8DUW - chains A and B of the 10 polymer chains in the assembly; structure by electron microscopy, 3.20 A resolution.

[Chain A (and B)]
Protein: Heterogeneous nuclear ribonucleoproteins A2/B1
Organism: Homo sapiens
Notes: fragment: lcd; chain B of this document is another copy of the same molecule, construct and numbering; everything in this record applies to it too
Reference sequence: P22626 (ROA2_HUMAN); residues 181-341 here correspond to UniProt positions 193-353 (UniProt number = residue number + 12)
Chain sequence (161 residues; row label = number of the first residue in the row):
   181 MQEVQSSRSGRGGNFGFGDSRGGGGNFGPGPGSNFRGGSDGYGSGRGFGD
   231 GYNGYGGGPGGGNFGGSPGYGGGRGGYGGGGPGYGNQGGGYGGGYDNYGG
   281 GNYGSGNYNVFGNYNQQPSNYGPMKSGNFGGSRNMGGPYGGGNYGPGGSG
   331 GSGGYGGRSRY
Not modelled in the structure: 181-262, 317-341
Differences from the reference sequence: variant Val290 (Asp302 in P22626)
Curated features (UniProtKB/Swiss-Prot):
  - region: Gln296 to Tyr335 (Nuclear targeting sequence)
  - modified residue: Ser189 (Phosphoserine), Arg191 (Asymmetric dimethylarginine), Ser200 (Phosphoserine), Arg201 (Asymmetric dimethylarginine), Ser213 (Phosphoserine), Arg216 (Omega-N-methylarginine), Ser219 (Phosphoserine), Ser224 (Phosphoserine), Arg226 (Omega-N-methylarginine), Ser247 (Phosphoserine), Arg254 (Asymmetric dimethylarginine), Ser312 (Phosphoserine), Arg313 (Omega-N-methylarginine), Tyr319 (Phosphotyrosine), Ser329 (Phosphoserine), Ser332 (Phosphoserine), Tyr335 (Phosphotyrosine), Arg338 (Omega-N-methylarginine)
From the paper describing this entry:
  - self-association interface (contacts with another copy of this molecule): Tyr294 to Pro303
  - conformationally variable residues: Gly292, Arg313

[Chain A / chain B interface]
Residue-residue contacts - 12 pairs, chain A then chain B:
  Tyr294(A) - Asn300(B)  hydrogen bond (backbone-side chain)
  Gln296(A) - Pro298(B)
  Gln296(A) - Ser299(B)  hydrogen bond (side chain-backbone)
  Gln296(A) - Asn300(B)  hydrogen bond
  Pro298(A) - Gln296(B)  hydrogen bond (backbone-side chain)
  Ser299(A) - Gln296(B)
  Asn300(A) - Tyr294(B)
  Asn300(A) - Asn295(B)
  Asn300(A) - Gln296(B)
  Tyr301(A) - Tyr294(B)
  Gly302(A) - Tyr294(B)
  Pro303(A) - Tyr294(B)

[Summary]
8 residues of chain A face 6 of chain B across their interface, with 4 hydrogen bonds. Polar pairs include
Tyr294(A)-Asn300(B), Gln296(A)-Ser299(B) and Gln296(A)-Asn300(B). The paper reports conformational variability
at Gly292(A) and Arg313(A); a self-association interface involving Tyr294(A).
Chain A and chain B are both Heterogeneous nuclear ribonucleoproteins A2/B1 (Homo sapiens); the structure,
HnRNPA2 D290V LCD PM2, was determined by electron microscopy together with 8EC7 and 8DU2 from the same study.
